8DW6 - chains C and M of the 9 polymer chains in the assembly; structure by electron microscopy, 3.50 A resolution.

Chain C:
Protein: DnaB-like replicative helicase
From: Escherichia phage T4
UniProt: P04530 (HELIC_BPT4); residues 1-475 here = UniProt positions 1-475
Sequence (475 residues; each row starts with the number of its first residue):
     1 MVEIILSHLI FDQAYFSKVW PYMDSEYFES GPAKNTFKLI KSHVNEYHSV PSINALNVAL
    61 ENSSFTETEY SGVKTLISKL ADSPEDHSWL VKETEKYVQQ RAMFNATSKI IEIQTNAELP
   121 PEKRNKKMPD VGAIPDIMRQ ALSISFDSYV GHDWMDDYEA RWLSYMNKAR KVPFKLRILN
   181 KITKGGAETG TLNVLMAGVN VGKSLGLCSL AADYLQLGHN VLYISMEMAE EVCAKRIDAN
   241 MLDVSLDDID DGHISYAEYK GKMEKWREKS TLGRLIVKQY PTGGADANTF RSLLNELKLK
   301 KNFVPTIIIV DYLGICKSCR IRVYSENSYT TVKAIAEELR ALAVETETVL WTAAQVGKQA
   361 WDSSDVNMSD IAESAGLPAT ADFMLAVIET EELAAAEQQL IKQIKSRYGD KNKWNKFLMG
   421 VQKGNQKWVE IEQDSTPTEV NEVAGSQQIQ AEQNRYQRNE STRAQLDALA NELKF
Disordered / not traced: 433-475
Metal / ion sites: Mg2+: Ser-204, Glu-227 (together with ATP-gamma-S)
Small-molecule neighbours:
  - ATP-gamma-S (AGS; phosphothiophosphoric acid-adenylate ester), molecule 1: Val-199, Asn-200, Val-201, Gly-202, Lys-203, Ser-204, Leu-205, Glu-227, Arg-236, Leu-246, Gln-355, Lys-423, Gln-426
  - ATP-gamma-S (AGS), molecule 2: Pro-378, Ala-379, Lys-405, Ser-406, Arg-407, Tyr-408, Gly-409, Asp-410, Lys-411

Chain M:
Molecule: 12-nt DNA strand
Sequence (12 nucleotides; each row starts with the number of its first residue):
     6 TTTTTTTTTT TT

Chain C / chain M interface:
Contacting residue pairs - 10 pairs, chain C then chain M:
  Asn-327(C) / DT11(M)  base contact
  Asn-327(C) / DT12(M)  base contact
  Tyr-329(C) / DT12(M)  phosphate contact
  Tyr-329(C) / DT13(M)  phosphate contact
  Lys-358(C) / DT15(M)  phosphate contact
  Ala-372(C) / DT14(M)  phosphate contact
  Glu-373(C) / DT13(M)  phosphate contact
  Glu-373(C) / DT14(M)  hydrogen bond to the phosphate
  Ser-374(C) / DT13(M)  phosphate contact
  Ala-375(C) / DT13(M)  hydrogen bond to the phosphate

Overview:
The interface between chain C and chain M involves 7 residues on one side and 5 on the other, with 2 hydrogen
bonds. Among the polar pairs are Glu-373(C)/DT14(M) and Ala-375(C)/DT13(M). Bound to chain C: ATP-gamma-S. The
Mg2+ site is built by Ser-204(C) and Glu-227(C).
Here chain C is DnaB-like replicative helicase (Escherichia phage T4) and chain M is a 12-nt DNA strand. Entry
8DW6 (T4 bacteriophage primosome with single-strand DNA, State 3) was determined by electron microscopy
together with 8DTP, 8DUE, 8DVF, 8DVI, 8DWJ, 8G0Z and 8GAO from the same study.
